Entry 5F5Z (X-ray diffraction, 1.76 A resolution); this record covers chain A.

# Chain A
Name: Bromodomain-containing protein 4
Organism: Homo sapiens
UniProtKB: O60885 (BRD4_HUMAN); numbering as in UniProt (aligned over 44-168)
Sequence (127 residues; each row starts with the number of its first residue):
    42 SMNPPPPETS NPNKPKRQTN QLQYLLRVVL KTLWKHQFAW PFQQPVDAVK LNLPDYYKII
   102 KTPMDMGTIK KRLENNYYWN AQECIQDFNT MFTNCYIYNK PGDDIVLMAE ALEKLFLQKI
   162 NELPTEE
Construct notes: expression tag (42-43)
Curated features (UniProtKB/Swiss-Prot):
  - site: Asn140 (Acetylated histone binding)
  - cross-link: Lys99 (Glycyl lysine isopeptide (Lys-Gly) (interchain with G-Cter in SUMO2))
  - natural variant: Asp145 (D145G: Found in a patient with a neurodevelopmental syndrome; uncertain significance)
  - mutagenesis: Asn140 (N140A: Abolishes binding to acetylated histones)
Residues lining bound ligands: 5VY (2-methyl-N-[3-[[5-methyl-2-[[4-(4-methylpiperazin-1-yl)phenyl]amino]pyrimidin-4-yl]amino]phenyl]propane-2-sulfonamide): Trp81, Pro82, Phe83, Gln85, Pro86, Val87, Asp88, Lys91, Leu92, Leu94, Tyr97, Cys136, Tyr139, Asn140, Ile146
What the authors report for this chain:
  - binding site for 5VY: Pro82, Asp88, Lys91, Asn140

# In short
Bound to chain A: compound 5VY. From UniProt: one mutagenesis site. The paper reports a binding site for 5VY
at Pro82, Asp88 and Lys91 among others.
Chain A is Bromodomain-containing protein 4 (Homo sapiens); the structure, Crystal structure of the first
bromodomain of human BRD4 in complex with MA2-014, was determined by X-ray diffraction, deposited together
with 5F60, 5F61, 5F62 and 5F63.
